PDB entry 1YMM | X-ray diffraction, 3.50 A resolution | chains B and D of the 5 polymer chains in the assembly

[Chain B]
Name: HLA class II histocompatibility antigen, DR beta chain
Source organism: Homo sapiens
UniProtKB: Q29790 (Q29790_HUMAN); numbering as in UniProt (aligned over 1-198)
Amino-acid sequence (198 residues; each row starts with the number of its first residue):
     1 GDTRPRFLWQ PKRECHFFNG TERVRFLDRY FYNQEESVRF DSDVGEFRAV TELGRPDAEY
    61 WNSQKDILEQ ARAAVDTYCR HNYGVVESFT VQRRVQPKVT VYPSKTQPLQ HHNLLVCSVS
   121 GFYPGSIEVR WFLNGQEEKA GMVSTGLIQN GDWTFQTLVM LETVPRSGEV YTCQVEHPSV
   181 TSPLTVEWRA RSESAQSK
Disordered / not traced: 1-2, 105-113, 190-198
Cystine bridges: Cys15-Cys79, Cys117-Cys173

[Chain D]
Name: T cell receptor alpha chain
Source organism: Homo sapiens
Amino-acid sequence (207 residues; each row starts with the number of its first residue):
     1 SQQGEEDPQA LSIQEGENAT MNCSYKTSIN NLQWYRQNSG RGLVHLILIR SNEREKHSGR
    61 LRVTLDTSKK SSSLLITASR AADTASYFCA TDTTSGTYKY IFGTGTRLKV LANIQNPDPA
   121 VYQLRDSKSS DKSVCLFTDF DSQTNVSQSK DSDVYITDKT VLDMRSMDFK SNSAVAWSNK
   181 SDFACANAFN NSIIPEDTFF PSPESSC
Disordered / not traced: 1-8, 105-207
Cystine bridges: Cys23-Cys89

[Chain B / chain D interface]
Contacting residue pairs - 12 pairs, chain B then chain D:
  Glu69(B) with Arg50(D), salt bridge
  Gln70(B) with Arg50(D)
  Ala73(B) with Arg50(D)
  Asp76(B) with Asn30(D)
  Thr77(B) with Asn30(D)
  Arg80(B) with Ser95(D)
  His81(B) with Asn30(D); Thr94(D); Ser95(D), hydrogen bond (backbone-side chain); Gly96(D)
  Gly84(B) with Ser95(D)
  Val85(B) with Ser95(D)
Also at the interface, not in a pair above, chain D (9 interface residues in all): Asn31, Leu48, Ser51, Asn52
The authors on this interface:
  - pairs named by the authors: Asn30(D)-Thr77(B), Ser95(D)-His81(B)

[Overview]
Chain B and chain D each contribute 9 residues to their interface, with 1 hydrogen bond and 1 salt bridge.
Polar pairs include Glu69(B)-Arg50(D) and His81(B)-Ser95(D). The paper describes contacts between Asn30(D) and
Thr77(B) and Ser95(D) and His81(B).
Here chain B is HLA class II histocompatibility antigen, DR beta chain and chain D is T cell receptor alpha
chain, both from Homo sapiens. Entry 1YMM (TCR/HLA-DR2b/MBP-peptide complex) was determined by X-ray
diffraction.
